Entry 1S01 (X-ray diffraction, 1.70 A resolution); this record covers chain A.

[Chain A]
Molecule: Subtilisin BPN'
Organism: Bacillus amyloliquefaciens
Notes: EC 3.4.21.62
UniProtKB: P00782 (SUBT_BACAM); residues 1-275 here correspond to UniProt positions 108-382 (UniProt number = residue number + 107)
Sequence (275 residues; each row starts with the number of its first residue):
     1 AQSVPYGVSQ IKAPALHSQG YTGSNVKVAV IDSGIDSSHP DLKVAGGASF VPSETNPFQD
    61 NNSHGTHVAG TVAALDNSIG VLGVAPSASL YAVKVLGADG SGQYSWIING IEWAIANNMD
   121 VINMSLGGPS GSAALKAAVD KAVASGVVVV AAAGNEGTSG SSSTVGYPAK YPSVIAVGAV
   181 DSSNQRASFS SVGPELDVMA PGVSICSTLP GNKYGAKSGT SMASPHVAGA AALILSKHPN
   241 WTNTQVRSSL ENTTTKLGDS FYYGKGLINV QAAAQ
Sequence notes: engineered mutation F50 (Met157 in P00782), D76 (Asn183 in P00782), A169 (Gly276 in P00782), C206 (Gln313 in P00782), K217 (Tyr324 in P00782), S218 (Asn325 in P00782)
Modified residues: C206 (S-methyl-thio-cysteine; SCH)
Metal / ion sites: Ca2+: Q2, D41, L75, N77, I79, V81

[In short]
The Ca2+ site is built by Q2, D41, L75, N77, I79 and V81.
Chain A is Subtilisin BPN' (Bacillus amyloliquefaciens); the structure, Large increases in general stability
for subtilisin bpn(prime) through incremental changes in the free energy of ..., was determined by X-ray
diffraction (same publication as 1A2Q, 1AU9 and 1AK9).
